6FVH - chains B and C of the 3 polymer chains in the assembly; structure by X-ray diffraction, 1.40 A resolution.

== Chain B (and C) ==
Molecule: Macrophage migration inhibitory factor
Organism: Homo sapiens
Notes: EC 5.3.2.1, 5.3.3.12; chain C of this document is another copy of the same molecule, construct and numbering; everything in this record applies to it too
UniProtKB: P14174 (MIF_HUMAN); residues 1-114 here correspond to UniProt positions 2-115 (UniProt number = residue number + 1)
Chain sequence (114 residues; row label = number of the first residue in the row):
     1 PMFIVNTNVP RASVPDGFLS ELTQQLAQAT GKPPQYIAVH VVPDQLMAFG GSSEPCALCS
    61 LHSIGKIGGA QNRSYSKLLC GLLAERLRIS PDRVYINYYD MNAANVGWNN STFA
UniProt features mapped onto this chain:
  - active site: Pro1 (Proton acceptor)
  - binding site (substrate): Lys32, Ile64, Asn97
  - modified residue: Lys77 (N6-acetyllysine)
Covalent attachments: N-phenylthioformamide (0FI) linked to Pro1
Ligand contacts: N-phenylthioformamide (0FI): Met2, Tyr36, His62, Ser63, Ile64, Met101, Val106
Reported in the primary citation:
  - binding site for N-phenylthioformamide: Pro1

== Chain B / chain C interface ==
Residue-residue contacts - 60 pairs, chain B then chain C:
  Met2(B) with Leu58(C), hydrophobic; Asn97(C)
  Arg11(B) with Leu46(C)
  Leu19(B) with Leu46(C), hydrophobic; Met47(C); Ala48(C)
  Thr23(B) with Gly51(C)
  Pro34(B) with Gly50(C)
  Gln35(B) with Phe49(C); Gly50(C)
  Tyr36(B) with Tyr95(C), hydrogen bond (backbone-side chain)
  Ile37(B) with Phe49(C); Gly50(C), hydrogen bond (backbone-backbone)
  Ala38(B) with Ala48(C); Leu58(C), hydrophobic
  Val39(B) with Met47(C); Ala48(C), hydrogen bond (backbone-backbone)
  His40(B) with Asn6(C); Gln45(C), hydrogen bond; Leu46(C); Met47(C); Leu58(C)
  Val41(B) with Leu46(C), hydrogen bond (backbone-backbone)
  Val42(B) with Gln45(C)
  Pro43(B) with Leu46(C)
  His62(B) with Asn97(C); Tyr99(C), hydrogen bond
  Met101(B) with Asn97(C); Tyr98(C)
  Ala104(B) with Asn72(C), hydrogen bond (backbone-side chain)
  Asn105(B) with Ile67(C); Asn72(C), hydrogen bond; Ile96(C); Asn97(C); Tyr98(C), hydrogen bond (backbone-backbone)
  Val106(B) with Ile96(C); Asn97(C)
  Gly107(B) with Ser76(C); Val94(C); Tyr95(C); Ile96(C), hydrogen bond (backbone-backbone); Tyr98(C)
  Trp108(B) with Phe49(C); Asp92(C), hydrogen bond (side chain-backbone); Val94(C); Tyr95(C)
  Asn109(B) with Pro91(C), hydrogen bond (backbone-backbone); Asp92(C)
  Asn110(B) with Arg73(C); Ser76(C); Lys77(C), hydrogen bond (backbone-backbone); Cys80(C); Gly81(C); Pro91(C)
  Ser111(B) with Arg73(C); Ser76(C), hydrogen bond (backbone-side chain)
  Thr112(B) with Asn72(C); Arg73(C)
  Phe113(B) with Tyr95(C), hydrophobic
  Ala114(B) with Arg73(C)
Interface residues without a listed pair, chain B (29 interface residues in all): Val14, Ser20
Interface residues without a listed pair, chain C (26 interface residues in all): Gly69, Arg93

== Summary ==
29 residues of chain B and 26 residues of chain C are in contact; the contacts include 14 hydrogen bonds.
Among the polar pairs are Tyr36(B)-Tyr95(C), His40(B)-Gln45(C) and His62(B)-Tyr99(C). N-phenylthioformamide is
covalently linked to Pro1(B). UniProt lists active-site residue Pro1(B) and 3 substrate-binding residues on
chain B. From the paper: a binding site for N-phenylthioformamide at Pro1(B).
Both chains are Macrophage migration inhibitory factor (Homo sapiens). Entry 6FVH (Macrophage Migration
Inhibitory Factor (MIF) with Covalently Bound PITC) was determined by X-ray diffraction, deposited together
with 6FVE.
